4A4B - chains A and C of the 3 polymer chains in the assembly; structure by X-ray diffraction, 2.79 A resolution.

# Chain A
Name: E3 ubiquitin-protein ligase cbl
Source organism: Homo sapiens
Notes: EC 6.3.2.-; fragment: tkb domain, linker helix region, and ring domain, residues 47-435
Reference sequence: P22681 (CBL_HUMAN); numbering as in UniProt (aligned over 47-435)
Sequence (391 residues; numbered 45 to 435; the number before each row is that of its first residue):
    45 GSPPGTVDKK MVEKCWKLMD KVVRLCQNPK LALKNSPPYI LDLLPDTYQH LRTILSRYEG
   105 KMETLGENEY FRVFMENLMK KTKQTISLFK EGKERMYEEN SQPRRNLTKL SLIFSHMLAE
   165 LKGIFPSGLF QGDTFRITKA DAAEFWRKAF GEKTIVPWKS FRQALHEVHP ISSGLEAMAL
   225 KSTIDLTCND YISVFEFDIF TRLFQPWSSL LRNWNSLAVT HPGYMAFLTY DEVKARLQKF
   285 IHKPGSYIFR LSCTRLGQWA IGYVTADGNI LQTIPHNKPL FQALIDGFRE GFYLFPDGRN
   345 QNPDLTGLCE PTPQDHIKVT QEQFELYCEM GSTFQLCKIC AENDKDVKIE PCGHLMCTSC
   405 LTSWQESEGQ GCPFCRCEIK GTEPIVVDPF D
Unresolved in the structure: 45-47
Construct notes: expression tag (45-46); engineered mutation Phe368 (Tyr in P22681)
Modified / non-standard residues: Tyr371 (o-phosphotyrosine; PTR)
Ion coordination: Ca2+: Asp229, Thr231, Asn233, Tyr235, Glu240; Zn2+ site 1: Cys381, Cys384, Cys401, Cys404; Zn2+ site 2: Cys396, His398, Cys416, Cys419
Curated features (UniProtKB/Swiss-Prot):
  - zinc finger: Cys381 to Arg420 (RING-type)
  - region: Leu352 to Leu380 (Linker)
  - binding site (Ca(2+)): Asp229, Thr231, Asn233, Tyr235, Glu240
  - binding site (4-O-phospho-L-tyrosine): Arg294
  - modified residue: Tyr371 (Phosphotyrosine)
  - natural variant: Lys287 (K287R: Found in patients with acute myeloid leukemia; uncertain significance), Gln365 (Q365QSK: Found in patients with acute myeloid leukemia; uncertain significance), Gln367 (Q367P: In NSLL), Tyr371 (Y371H: Found in patients with acute myeloid leukemia; uncertain significance), Lys382 (K382E: In NSLL), Asp390 (D390Y: In NSLL), Arg420 (R420Q: In NSLL)
  - mutagenesis: Ser80 (S80D: Abolishes interaction with ZAP70), Pro82 (P82A: Abolishes interaction with ZAP70), Asp229 (D229Q: Abolishes interaction with ZAP70), Glu240 (E240S: Abolishes interaction with ZAP70), Arg294 (R294K: Abolishes interaction with ZAP70), Gly306 (G306E: Abolishes interaction with ZAP70 and EPHB1, but does not affect interaction with SLA. Reduces ubiquitination and therefore proteasomal degradation of SPRED2), Tyr371 (Y371F: Strongly reduces tyrosine phosphorylation by INSR; when associated with F-700 and F-774), Cys381 (C381A: Loss of ubiquitin ligase activity)
From the paper describing this entry:
  - post-translational modification sites: Tyr371
  - mutagenesis - Y368F/K389A, Y368F/V431A: decreased binding to Ubiquitin-conjugating enzyme E2 D2 (chain C)
  - mutagenesis - Y368F/K389A, Y368F/V431A: decreased catalytic activity with Ubiquitin-conjugating enzyme E2 D2 (chain C)
  - mutagenesis - M222E (4-fold): increased binding to UbcH5B
  - mutagenesis - M222E (2.5-fold): increased catalytic activity
  - mutagenesis - M222F: unchanged catalytic activity
  - mutagenesis - M222F, Y368F/K389A, Y368F/V431A: decreased binding to UbcH5B
  - mutagenesis - Y368F/K389A, Y368F/V431A: decreased catalytic activity on UbcH5B
  - mutagenesis - K389A, V431A: decreased catalytic activity on EGFR

# Chain C
Name: Ubiquitin-conjugating enzyme E2 D2
Source organism: Homo sapiens
Notes: EC 6.3.2.19
Reference sequence: P62837 (UB2D2_HUMAN); residue numbers follow UniProt; this construct covers 1-147
Sequence (147 residues; each row starts with the number of its first residue):
     1 MALKRIHKEL NDLARDPPAQ CSAGPVGDDM FHWQATIMGP NDSPYQGGVF FLTIHFPTDY
    61 PFKPPKVAFT TRIYHPNINS NGSICLDILR SQWSPALTIS KVLLSICSLL CDPNPDDPLV
   121 PEIARIYKTD REKYNRIARE WTQKYAM
Unresolved in the structure: 1
From the paper describing this entry:
  - mutagenesis - K4A: decreased binding to E3 ubiquitin-protein ligase cbl (chain A)

# Interface between chain A and chain C
Pairs across the interface (22):
  Met374(A) - Arg15(C)  hydrogen bond (backbone-side chain)
  Gly375(A) - Arg15(C)
  Lys382(A) - Arg5(C)
  Ile383(A) - Arg5(C)  hydrogen bond (backbone-side chain)
  Ile383(A) - Pro61(C)
  Ile383(A) - Pro95(C)
  Ile383(A) - Ala96(C)
  Cys384(A) - Arg5(C)  hydrogen bond (backbone-backbone)
  Ala385(A) - Lys4(C)
  Ala385(A) - Arg5(C)
  Cys404(A) - Phe62(C)
  Ser407(A) - Phe62(C)
  Trp408(A) - Phe62(C)
  Trp408(A) - Trp93(C)
  Trp408(A) - Pro95(C)  hydrophobic
  Ser411(A) - Phe62(C)  hydrogen bond (side chain-backbone)
  Ser411(A) - Lys63(C)
  Pro417(A) - Ser94(C)  hydrogen bond (backbone-side chain)
  Pro417(A) - Pro95(C)
  Pro417(A) - Ala96(C)
  Phe418(A) - Ala96(C)  hydrophobic
  Arg420(A) - Ser94(C)
Also at the interface, not in a pair above, chain A (15 interface residues in all): Ser376, Glu386
Also at the interface, not in a pair above, chain C (13 interface residues in all): Ala2, Lys8, Asp12

# Overview
15 residues of chain A face 13 of chain C across their interface; the contacts include 5 hydrogen bonds. Polar
pairs include Met374(A)-Arg15(C), Ile383(A)-Arg5(C) and Ser411(A)-Phe62(C). From the paper: M222F, Y368F/K389A
and Y368F/V431A of chain A reduce binding to UbcH5B; a modification site at Tyr371(A); 7 substitutions were
tested in all.
Chain A is E3 ubiquitin-protein ligase cbl and chain C is Ubiquitin-conjugating enzyme E2 D2, both from Homo
sapiens; the structure, Structure of modified phosphoTyr371-c-Cbl-UbcH5B-ZAP-70 complex, was determined by
X-ray diffraction together with 4A49, 4A4C, 2Y1M and 2Y1N from the same study.
